1YJD - chains L and C of the 3 polymer chains in the assembly; structure by X-ray diffraction, 2.70 A resolution.

# Chain L
Molecule: Fab fragment of 5.11A1 antibody light chain
From: Mus musculus
Notes: antibody fragment or engineered binder
Amino-acid sequence (212 residues; row label = number of the first residue in the row):
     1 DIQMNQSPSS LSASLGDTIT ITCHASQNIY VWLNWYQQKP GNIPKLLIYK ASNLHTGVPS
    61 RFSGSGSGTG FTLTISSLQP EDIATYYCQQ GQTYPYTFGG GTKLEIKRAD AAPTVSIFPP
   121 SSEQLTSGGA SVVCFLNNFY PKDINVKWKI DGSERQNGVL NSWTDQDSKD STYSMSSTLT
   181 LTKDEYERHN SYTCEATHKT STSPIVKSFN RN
Disulfides: Cys23-Cys88, Cys134-Cys194

# Chain C
Molecule: T-cell-specific surface glycoprotein CD28
From: Homo sapiens
Notes: fragment: Extracellular region
UniProt: P10747 (CD28_HUMAN); residues -1 to 134 here correspond to UniProt positions 17-152 (UniProt number = residue number + 18)
Amino-acid sequence (140 residues; numbered -1 to 138; the number before each row is that of its first residue; numbers below 1 keep their minus sign (Thr-1 is residue -1)):
    -1 TGNKILVKQS PMLVAYDNAV NLSCKYSYNL FSREFRASLH KGLDSAVEVC VVYGNYSQQL
    59 QVYSKTGFNC DGKLGNESVT FYLQNLYVNQ TDIYFCKIEV MYPPPYLDNE KSNGTIIHVK
   119 GKHLCPSPLF PGPSKPLVPR
Not modelled in the structure: -1 to 0, 119-138
Disulfides: Cys22-Cys94, Cys48-Cys68
Glycans and other covalent adducts: N-acetylglucosamine (NAG) linked to Asn19, Asn53, Asn87
Construct notes: cloning artifact (135-138)
UniProt features mapped onto this chain:
  - glycosylation (N-linked (GlcNAc...) asparagine): Asn19, Asn53, Asn74, Asn87, Asn111

# Chain L / chain C interface
Residue-residue contacts - 8 pairs, chain L then chain C:
  Tyr30(L) with Lys63(C); Thr64(C), hydrogen bond (side chain-backbone); Gly65(C)
  Trp32(L) with Tyr61(C), hydrophobic; Ser62(C), hydrogen bond (side chain-backbone); Lys63(C)
  Gly91(L) with Lys63(C), hydrogen bond (backbone-side chain)
  Gln92(L) with Lys63(C)
Other interface residues (no listed pair), chain L (5 interface residues in all): Tyr96

# Overview
The chain L/chain C interface involves 5 residues from each chain; the contacts include 3 hydrogen bonds.
Polar contacts include Tyr30(L)-Thr64(C), Trp32(L)-Ser62(C) and Gly91(L)-Lys63(C). N-acetylglucosamine is
covalently linked to Asn19(C), Asn53(C) and Asn87(C).
Here chain L is Fab fragment of 5.11A1 antibody light chain (Mus musculus) and chain C is T-cell-specific
surface glycoprotein CD28 (Homo sapiens). Entry 1YJD (Crystal structure of human CD28 in complex with the Fab
fragment of a mitogenic antibody (5.11A1)) was determined by X-ray diffraction.
